Entry 2CWW (X-ray diffraction, 2.60 A resolution); this record covers chain A.

== Chain A ==
Protein: putative SAM-dependent RNA methyltransferase
Source organism: Thermus thermophilus
UniProt: Q5SIT4 (Q5SIT4_THET8); residue numbers follow UniProt; this construct covers 1-382
Sequence (382 residues; numbered 1 to 382; the number before each row is that of its first residue):
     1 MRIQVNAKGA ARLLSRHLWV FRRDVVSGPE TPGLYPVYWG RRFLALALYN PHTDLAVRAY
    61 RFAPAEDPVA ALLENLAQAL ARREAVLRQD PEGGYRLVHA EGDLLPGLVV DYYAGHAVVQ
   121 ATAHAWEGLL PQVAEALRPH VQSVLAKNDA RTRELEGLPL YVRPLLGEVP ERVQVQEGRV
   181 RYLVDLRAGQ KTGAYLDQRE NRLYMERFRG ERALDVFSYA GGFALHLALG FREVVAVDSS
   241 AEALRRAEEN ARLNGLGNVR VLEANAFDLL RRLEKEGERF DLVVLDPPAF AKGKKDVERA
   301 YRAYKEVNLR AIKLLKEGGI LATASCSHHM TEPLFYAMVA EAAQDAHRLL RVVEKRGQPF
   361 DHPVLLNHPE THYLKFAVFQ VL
Disordered / not traced: 187-192
Small-molecule neighbours: S-adenosylhomocysteine (SAH): Tyr195, Gln198, Arg202, Phe217, Ser218, Tyr219, Gly222, Phe223, Asp238, Ser239, Ser240, Ala264, Asn265, Ala266, Phe267, Asp286, Pro287, Pro288
From the paper describing this entry:
  - binding site for S-adenosylhomocysteine: Arg202, Phe217, Asp238, Asn265, Asp286
  - catalytic residues: Asp197, Gln198, Asp286, Cys326 (proposed by the authors, not directly observed)

== Summary ==
Bound to chain A: S-adenosylhomocysteine. From the paper: catalytic residues Asp197, Gln198 and Asp286 among
others; a binding site for S-adenosylhomocysteine at Arg202, Phe217 and Asp238 among others.
Chain A is putative SAM-dependent RNA methyltransferase (Thermus thermophilus); the structure, Crystal
structure of Thermus thermophilus TTHA1280, a putative SAM-dependent RNA methyltransferase, in complex with
S-adenosyl-L-homocysteine, was determined by X-ray diffraction (same publication as 1WXW and 1WXX).
